PDB entry 7PMK | electron microscopy, 3.20 A resolution | chains J and X of the 22 polymer chains in the assembly

== Chain J ==
Molecule: Lagging strand template DNA
Sequence (122 nucleotides; row label = number of the first residue in the row):
     1 CCCCCCCCCCACCCCCCCCCCCCCCCCCCCCCCCCCCCCCCCCCCCCCCC
    51 CCCCCCCCCCCCCCCCCCCCCCCCCCCCCCCCCCCCCCCCCCCCCCCCCC
   101 CCCCCCCCCCCCCCCCCCCCCC
Unresolved in the structure: 12-100

== Chain X ==
Name: Topoisomerase 1-associated factor 1
Source organism: Saccharomyces cerevisiae
UniProt: P53840 (TOF1_YEAST); numbering as in UniProt (aligned over 1-1238)
Sequence (1238 residues; numbered 1 to 1238; the number before each row is that of its first residue):
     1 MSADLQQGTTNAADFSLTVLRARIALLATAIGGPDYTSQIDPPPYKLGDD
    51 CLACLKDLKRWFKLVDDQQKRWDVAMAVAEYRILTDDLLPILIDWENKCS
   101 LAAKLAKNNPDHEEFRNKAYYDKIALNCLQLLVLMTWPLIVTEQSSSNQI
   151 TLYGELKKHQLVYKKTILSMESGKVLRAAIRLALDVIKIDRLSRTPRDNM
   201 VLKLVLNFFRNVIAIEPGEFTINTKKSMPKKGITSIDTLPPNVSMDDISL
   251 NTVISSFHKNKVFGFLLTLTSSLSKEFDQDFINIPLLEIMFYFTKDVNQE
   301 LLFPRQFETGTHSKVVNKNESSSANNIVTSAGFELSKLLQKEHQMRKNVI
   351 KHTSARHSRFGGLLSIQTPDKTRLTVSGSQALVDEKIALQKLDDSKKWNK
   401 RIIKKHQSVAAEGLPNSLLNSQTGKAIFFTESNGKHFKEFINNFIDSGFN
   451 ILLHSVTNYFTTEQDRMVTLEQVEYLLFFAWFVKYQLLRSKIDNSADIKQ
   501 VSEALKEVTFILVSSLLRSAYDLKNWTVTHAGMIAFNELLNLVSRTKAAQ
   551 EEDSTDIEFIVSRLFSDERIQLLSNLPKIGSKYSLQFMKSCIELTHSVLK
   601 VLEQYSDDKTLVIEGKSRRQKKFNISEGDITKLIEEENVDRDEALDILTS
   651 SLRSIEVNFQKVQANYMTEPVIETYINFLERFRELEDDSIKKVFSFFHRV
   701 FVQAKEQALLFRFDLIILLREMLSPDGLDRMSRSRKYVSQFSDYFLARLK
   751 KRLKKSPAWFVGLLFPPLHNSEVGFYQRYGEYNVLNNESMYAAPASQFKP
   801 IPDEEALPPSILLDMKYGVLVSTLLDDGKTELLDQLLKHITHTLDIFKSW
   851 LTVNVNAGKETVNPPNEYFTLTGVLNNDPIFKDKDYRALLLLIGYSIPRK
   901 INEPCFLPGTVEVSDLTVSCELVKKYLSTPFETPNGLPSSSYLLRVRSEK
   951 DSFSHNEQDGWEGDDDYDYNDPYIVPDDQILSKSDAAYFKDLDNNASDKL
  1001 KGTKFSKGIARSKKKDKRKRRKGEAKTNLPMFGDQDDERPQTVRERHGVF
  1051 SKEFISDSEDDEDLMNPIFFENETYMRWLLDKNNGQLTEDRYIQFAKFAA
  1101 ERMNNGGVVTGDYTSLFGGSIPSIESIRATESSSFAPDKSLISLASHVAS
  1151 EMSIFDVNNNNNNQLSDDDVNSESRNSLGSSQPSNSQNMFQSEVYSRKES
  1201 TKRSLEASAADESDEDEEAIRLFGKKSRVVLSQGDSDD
Unresolved in the structure: 1-12, 38-42, 107-116, 275-279, 306-328, 406-411, 551-555, 607-656, 782-1238
Swiss-Prot annotation at these positions:
  - modified residue (Phosphoserine): Ser626, Ser654, Ser1056, Ser1058, Ser1213

== Interface between chain J and chain X ==
Contacting residue pairs (5):
  DC106(J) with Lys230(X), sugar contact
  DC107(J) with Lys230(X), salt bridge to the phosphate
  DC109(J) with Lys226(X), salt bridge to the phosphate
  DC116(J) with Lys400(X), salt bridge to the phosphate; Ile403(X), sugar contact
Interface residues without a listed pair, chain J (5 interface residues in all): DC115
Interface residues without a listed pair, chain X (5 interface residues in all): Arg401

== Summary ==
The chain J/chain X interface involves 5 residues from each chain; the contacts include 3 salt bridges. Among
the polar pairs are DC107(J)-Lys230(X), DC109(J)-Lys226(X) and DC116(J)-Lys400(X).
Chain J is Lagging strand template DNA and chain X is Topoisomerase 1-associated factor 1 (Saccharomyces
cerevisiae); the structure, S. cerevisiae replisome-SCF(Dia2) complex bound to double-stranded DNA
(conformation I), was determined by electron microscopy together with 7PMN from the same study.
